Entry 8AAG (electron microscopy, 10.00 A resolution (very low resolution: no residue pairs are listed; an interface is given only as per-side residue counts)); this record covers chains J and H of the 11 polymer chains in the assembly.

== Chain J ==
Molecule: DNA/RNA
Organism: synthetic construct
Sequence (197 nucleotides; row label = number of the first residue in the row; numbers below 1 keep their minus sign (A-98 is residue -98)):
   -98 ACTACGTAATATTGGCCAGCTAGGATATCACAATCCCGGTGCCGAGGCCG
   -48 CTCAATTGGTCGTAGACAGCTCTAGCACCGCTTAAACGCACGTACGGATT
     2 CCGTACGTGCGTTTAAGCGGTGCTAGAGCTGTCTACGACCAATTGAGCGG
    52 CCTCGGCACCGGGATTGTGATATCCTAGCTGGCCAATATTACGTAGT
Disordered / not traced: -98 to -93, 93-98

== Chain H ==
Protein: Histone H2B type 1-C/E/F/G/I
Organism: Homo sapiens
Chain sequence (122 residues; numbered 1 to 122; the number before each row is that of its first residue):
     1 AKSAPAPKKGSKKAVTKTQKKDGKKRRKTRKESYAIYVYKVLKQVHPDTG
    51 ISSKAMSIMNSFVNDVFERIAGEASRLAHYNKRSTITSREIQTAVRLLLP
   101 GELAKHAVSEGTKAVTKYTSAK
Disordered / not traced: 1-26

== Chain J / chain H interface ==
At this resolution (10 A) residue pairs are not listed: 6 residues of chain J and 11 of chain H lie at the interface.

== In short ==
6 residues of chain J and 11 residues of chain H are in contact.
Chain J is DNA/RNA (synthetic construct) and chain H is Histone H2B type 1-C/E/F/G/I (Homo sapiens); the
structure, H1-bound palindromic nucleosome, state 1, was determined by electron microscopy.
